PDB entry 8V1V | X-ray diffraction, 2.30 A resolution | chains A and D of the 4 polymer chains in the assembly

== Chain A ==
Name: DNA ligase 1
From: Homo sapiens
Notes: EC 6.5.1.1
UniProt: P18858 (DNLI1_HUMAN); numbering as in UniProt (aligned over 262-904)
Amino-acid sequence (647 residues; each row starts with the number of its first residue):
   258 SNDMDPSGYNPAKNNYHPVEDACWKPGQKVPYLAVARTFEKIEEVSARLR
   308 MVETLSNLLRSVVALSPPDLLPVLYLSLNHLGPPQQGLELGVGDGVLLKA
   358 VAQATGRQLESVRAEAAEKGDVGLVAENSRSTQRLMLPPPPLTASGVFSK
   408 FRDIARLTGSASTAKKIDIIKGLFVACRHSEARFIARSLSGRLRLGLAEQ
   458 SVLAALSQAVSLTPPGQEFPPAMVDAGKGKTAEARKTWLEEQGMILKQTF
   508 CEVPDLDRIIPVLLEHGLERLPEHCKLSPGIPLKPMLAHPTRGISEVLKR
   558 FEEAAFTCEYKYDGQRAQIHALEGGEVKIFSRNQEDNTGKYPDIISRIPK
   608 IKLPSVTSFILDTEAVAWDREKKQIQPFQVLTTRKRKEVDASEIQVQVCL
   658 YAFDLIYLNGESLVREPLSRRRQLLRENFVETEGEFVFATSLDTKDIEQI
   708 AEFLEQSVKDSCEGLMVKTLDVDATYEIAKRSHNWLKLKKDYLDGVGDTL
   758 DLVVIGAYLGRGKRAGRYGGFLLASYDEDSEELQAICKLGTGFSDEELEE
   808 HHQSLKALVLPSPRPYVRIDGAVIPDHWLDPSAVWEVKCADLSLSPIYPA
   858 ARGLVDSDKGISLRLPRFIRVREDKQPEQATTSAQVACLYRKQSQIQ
Disordered / not traced: 903-904
Differences from the reference sequence: expression tag (258-261); engineered mutation Leu872 (Phe in P18858)
Residues lining bound ligands: adenosine monophosphate (AMP): Ala545, Glu566, Tyr567, Lys568, Tyr569, Gln572, Arg573, Arg589, Glu621, Phe660, Ala696, Met723, Lys725, Trp742, Lys744, Lys746

== Chain D ==
Molecule: 18-nt DNA strand
Sequence (18 nucleotides; row label = number of the first residue in the row):
     9 GTCCGAXGACGCATCAGC
Modified / non-standard residues: OHU (2'-deoxy-5-hydroxyuridine 5'-(dihydrogen phosphate)) at position 15

== How chain A and chain D interact ==
Contacting residue pairs - 62 pairs, chain A then chain D:
  Arg305(A) with DT10(D), hydrogen bond to the base; DC11(D), hydrogen bond to the sugar
  Thr415(A) with DC23(D), hydrogen bond to the phosphate
  Gly416(A) with DC23(D), hydrogen bond to the phosphate
  Ser417(A) with DA24(D), phosphate contact
  Ala418(A) with DA24(D), hydrogen bond to the phosphate
  Ser419(A) with DC23(D), phosphate contact; DA24(D), hydrogen bond to the phosphate
  Thr420(A) with DC23(D), phosphate contact; DA24(D), hydrogen bond to the phosphate
  Arg449(A) with OHU_15(D), salt bridge to the phosphate
  Arg451(A) with DA14(D), salt bridge to the phosphate
  Leu452(A) with DG13(D), phosphate contact
  Gly453(A) with DC12(D), phosphate contact; DG13(D), hydrogen bond to the phosphate
  Leu454(A) with DC12(D), hydrogen bond to the phosphate; DG13(D), phosphate contact
  Ala455(A) with DC12(D), hydrogen bond to the phosphate; DG13(D), phosphate contact
  Glu456(A) with DC12(D), phosphate contact
  Gln457(A) with DC11(D), phosphate contact; DC12(D), hydrogen bond to the phosphate
  Ser458(A) with DC11(D), phosphate contact; DC12(D), hydrogen bond to the phosphate
  Gln636(A) with DG19(D), hydrogen bond to the phosphate
  Thr639(A) with DG19(D), hydrogen bond to the sugar; DC20(D), sugar contact
  Thr640(A) with DG19(D), phosphate contact; DC20(D), phosphate contact
  Arg641(A) with DC20(D), sugar contact
  Lys642(A) with DC20(D), phosphate contact; DA21(D), phosphate contact
  Arg643(A) with DC20(D), hydrogen bond to the phosphate; DA21(D), hydrogen bond to the phosphate
  Lys644(A) with DA21(D), phosphate contact
  Arg738(A) with DG9(D), hydrogen bond to the phosphate; DT10(D), salt bridge to the phosphate
  Gly767(A) with OHU_15(D), phosphate contact
  Arg768(A) with DA14(D), phosphate contact; OHU_15(D), hydrogen bond to the phosphate
  Gly769(A) with DA14(D), phosphate contact
  Lys770(A) with DG13(D), hydrogen bond to the base; DA14(D), hydrogen bond to the phosphate
  Arg771(A) with DA14(D), phosphate contact
  Gly776(A) with OHU_15(D), sugar contact
  Cys794(A) with DA17(D), phosphate contact
  Lys795(A) with DG16(D), salt bridge to the phosphate; DA17(D), hydrogen bond to the phosphate
  Gly797(A) with OHU_15(D), sugar contact; DG16(D), sugar contact
  Ser850(A) with DA17(D), phosphate contact; DC18(D), hydrogen bond to the phosphate
  Leu851(A) with DC18(D), phosphate contact
  Ser852(A) with DC18(D), hydrogen bond to the phosphate
  Pro853(A) with DC18(D), phosphate contact; DG19(D), phosphate contact
  Tyr855(A) with DA17(D), hydrogen bond to the phosphate; DC18(D), phosphate contact
  Ser869(A) with DA17(D), hydrogen bond to the phosphate; DC18(D), phosphate contact
  Leu870(A) with DA17(D), sugar contact
  Leu872(A) with DG16(D), base contact
Interface residues without a listed pair, chain A (49 interface residues in all): Ala421, Ser739, His740, Leu766, Leu796, Thr798, Ile854, Pro873
Interface residues without a listed pair, chain D (16 interface residues in all): DT22

== In short ==
Chain A and chain D form an interface of 49 and 16 residues respectively; the contacts include 25 hydrogen
bonds and 4 salt bridges. Polar contacts include Arg305(A)-DT10(D), Lys770(A)-DG13(D) and Arg305(A)-DC11(D).
Ligands of chain A: adenosine monophosphate.
Chain A is DNA ligase 1 (Homo sapiens) and chain D is an 18-nt DNA strand; the structure, Human DNA Ligase I
F872L bound to adenylated nicked DNA, was determined by X-ray diffraction together with 8V1U and 8V1W from the
same study.
